PDB entry 8YFS | electron microscopy, 2.80 A resolution | chains A and B of the 5 polymer chains in the assembly

# Chain A
Protein: Gq protein alpha subunit
Source organism: Rattus norvegicus
Sequence (359 residues; numbered 3 to 359 plus 122 insertion-coded residues; 120 numbers in that range are skipped by the numbering (no residue carries them; nothing is unmodelled there); the number before each row is that of its first residue; a row labelled like 57A-57Z holds insertion residues (57A, then the next letters in order)):
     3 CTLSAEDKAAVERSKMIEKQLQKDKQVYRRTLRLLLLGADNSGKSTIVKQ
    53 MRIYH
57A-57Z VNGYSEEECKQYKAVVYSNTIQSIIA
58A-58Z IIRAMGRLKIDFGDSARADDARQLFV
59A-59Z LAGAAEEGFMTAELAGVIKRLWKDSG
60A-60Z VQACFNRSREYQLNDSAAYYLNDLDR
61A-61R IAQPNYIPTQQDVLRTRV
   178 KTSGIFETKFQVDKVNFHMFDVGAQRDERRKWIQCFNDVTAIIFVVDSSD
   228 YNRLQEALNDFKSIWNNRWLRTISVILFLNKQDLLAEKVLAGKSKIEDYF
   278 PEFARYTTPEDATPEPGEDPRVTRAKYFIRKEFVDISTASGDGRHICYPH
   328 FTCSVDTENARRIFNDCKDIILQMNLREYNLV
Not modelled in the structure: 3, 57A-57Z, 58A-58Z, 59A-59Z, 60A-60Z, 61A-61R

# Chain B
Protein: Guanine nucleotide-binding protein G(I)/G(S)/G(T) subunit beta-1
Source organism: Rattus norvegicus
UniProtKB: P54311 (GBB1_RAT); residue numbers follow UniProt; this construct covers 2-340
Sequence (344 residues; numbered -3 to 340; the number before each row is that of its first residue; numbers below 1 keep their minus sign (Gly-3 is residue -3)):
    -3 GSLLQSELDQLRQEAEQLKNQIRDARKACADATLSQITNNIDPVGRIQMR
    47 TRRTLRGHLAKIYAMHWGTDSRLLVSASQDGKLIIWDSYTTNKVHAIPLR
    97 SSWVMTCAYAPSGNYVACGGLDNICSIYNLKTREGNVRVSRELAGHTGYL
   147 SCCRFLDDNQIVTSSGDTTCALWDIETGQQTTTFTGHTGDVMSLSLAPDT
   197 RLFVSGACDASAKLWDVREGMCRQTFTGHESDINAICFFPNGNAFATGSD
   247 DATCRLFDLRADQELMTYSHDNIICGITSVSFSKSGRLLLAGYDDFNCNV
   297 WDALKADRAGVLAGHDNRVSCLGVTDDGMAVATGSWDSFLKIWN
Not modelled in the structure: -3 to 2, 224
Construct notes: expression tag (-3 to 1)
Swiss-Prot annotation at these positions:
  - modified residue: Ser2 (N-acetylserine), His266 (Phosphohistidine)

# Interface between chain A and chain B
Pairs across the interface (58):
  Ala12(A) - Asn88(B)
  Val13(A) - Asn88(B)
  Arg15(A) - Val90(B)  hydrogen bond (side chain-backbone)
  Arg15(A) - His91(B)
  Ser16(A) - Lys89(B)
  Ile19(A) - Lys89(B)
  Ile19(A) - Ala92(B)  hydrophobic
  Leu23(A) - Gly53(B)
  Leu23(A) - Leu55(B)
  Leu23(A) - Lys78(B)
  Leu23(A) - Ile80(B)  hydrophobic
  Asp26(A) - Leu55(B)
  Asp26(A) - Lys78(B)
  Lys27(A) - Leu55(B)
  Tyr30(A) - Ala56(B)
  Thr179(A) - Asn119(B)  hydrogen bond (backbone-side chain)
  Thr179(A) - Ala140(B)
  Thr179(A) - His142(B)  hydrogen bond (side chain-backbone)
  Thr179(A) - Thr143(B)
  Ser180(A) - Asn119(B)
  Gly181(A) - Leu117(B)
  Gly181(A) - Asp118(B)
  Gly181(A) - Asn119(B)
  Ile182(A) - Trp99(B)
  Ile182(A) - Leu117(B)
  Phe197(A) - Trp99(B)
  Ala201(A) - Asn119(B)
  Ala201(A) - Thr143(B)
  Ala201(A) - Gly144(B)
  Gln202(A) - Leu117(B)
  Gln202(A) - Asn119(B)  hydrogen bond
  Gln202(A) - Tyr145(B)  hydrogen bond (side chain-backbone)
  Arg203(A) - Gly162(B)  hydrogen bond (side chain-backbone)
  Arg203(A) - Asp163(B)
  Arg203(A) - Thr164(B)
  Arg203(A) - Gly185(B)
  Arg203(A) - Asp186(B)  salt bridge
  Arg207(A) - Cys204(B)
  Arg207(A) - Asp228(B)  salt bridge
  Lys208(A) - Tyr145(B)
  Lys208(A) - Asp186(B)
  Lys208(A) - Cys204(B)
  Lys208(A) - Asp228(B)  salt bridge
  Lys208(A) - Asn230(B)  hydrogen bond
  Trp209(A) - Met101(B)  hydrophobic
  Trp209(A) - Leu117(B)  hydrophobic
  Gln211(A) - Tyr59(B)  hydrogen bond (backbone-side chain)
  Gln211(A) - Arg314(B)
  Gln211(A) - Trp332(B)
  Cys212(A) - Tyr59(B)  hydrogen bond (backbone-side chain)
  Cys212(A) - Gln75(B)
  Cys212(A) - Trp99(B)
  Cys212(A) - Met101(B)  hydrophobic
  Cys212(A) - Leu117(B)  hydrophobic
  Phe213(A) - Trp99(B)  hydrophobic
  Asn214(A) - Trp332(B)
  Trp246(A) - Asp290(B)
  Trp246(A) - Arg314(B)
Also at the interface, not in a pair above, chain A (28 interface residues in all): Asp9, Glu205, Val216
Also at the interface, not in a pair above, chain B (36 interface residues in all): Asp76, Ser98, Met188

# Summary
Chain A and chain B form an interface of 28 and 36 residues respectively, with 9 hydrogen bonds and 3 salt
bridges. Polar contacts include Arg203(A)-Asp186(B), Arg207(A)-Asp228(B) and Lys208(A)-Asp228(B).
Chain A is Gq protein alpha subunit and chain B is Guanine nucleotide-binding protein G(I)/G(S)/G(T) subunit
beta-1, both from Rattus norvegicus; the structure, MRGPRE-Gq-scFv16-complex, was determined by electron
microscopy.
